Entry 4Y4S (X-ray diffraction, 1.75 A resolution); this record covers chain A.

# Chain A
Name: Extracellular heme acquisition hemophore HasA
Source organism: Yersinia pseudotuberculosis IP 32953
Reference sequence: Q66G68 (Q66G68_YERPS); residues 1-205 here = UniProt positions 1-205
Chain sequence (217 residues; each row starts with the number of its first residue; numbers below 1 keep their minus sign (Met-11 is residue -11)):
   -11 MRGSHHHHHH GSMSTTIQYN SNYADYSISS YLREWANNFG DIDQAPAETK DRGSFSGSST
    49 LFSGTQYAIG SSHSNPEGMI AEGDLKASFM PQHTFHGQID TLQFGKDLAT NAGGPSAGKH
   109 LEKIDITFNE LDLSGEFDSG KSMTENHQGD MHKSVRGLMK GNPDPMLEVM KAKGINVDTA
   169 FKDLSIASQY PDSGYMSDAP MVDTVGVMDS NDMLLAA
Unresolved in the structure: -11 to 0, 29-44, 127-137, 183-205
Construct notes: expression tag (-11 to 0); engineered mutation Ala75 (Tyr in Q66G68)
Ion coordination: heme Fe: His84, His140
Residues lining bound ligands: heme (HEM): Gly45, Ser46, Leu49, Tyr55, Ile57, Met67, Ala69, Thr82, Phe83, His84, Gly85, Ile87, Phe125, Met139, His140, Val143, Arg144, Met147

# Overview
Bound to chain A: heme. His84 and His140 coordinate a heme Fe ion.
Chain A is Extracellular heme acquisition hemophore HasA (Yersinia pseudotuberculosis IP 32953); the
structure, Crystal Structure of Y75A HasA dimer from Yersinia pseudotuberculosis, was determined by X-ray
diffraction (same publication as 4XZD and 4Y1Q).
